Entry 7JTS (electron microscopy, 6.10 A resolution (low resolution: residue-level contacts below are approximate; hydrogen-bond / salt-bridge calls are withheld)); this record covers chains F and s of the 13 polymer chains in the assembly.

== Chain F ==
Protein: Radial spoke protein 3
Source organism: Chlamydomonas reinhardtii
Reference sequence: A8J2J7 (A8J2J7_CHLRE); residues 1-516 here = UniProt positions 1-516
Sequence (516 residues; row label = number of the first residue in the row):
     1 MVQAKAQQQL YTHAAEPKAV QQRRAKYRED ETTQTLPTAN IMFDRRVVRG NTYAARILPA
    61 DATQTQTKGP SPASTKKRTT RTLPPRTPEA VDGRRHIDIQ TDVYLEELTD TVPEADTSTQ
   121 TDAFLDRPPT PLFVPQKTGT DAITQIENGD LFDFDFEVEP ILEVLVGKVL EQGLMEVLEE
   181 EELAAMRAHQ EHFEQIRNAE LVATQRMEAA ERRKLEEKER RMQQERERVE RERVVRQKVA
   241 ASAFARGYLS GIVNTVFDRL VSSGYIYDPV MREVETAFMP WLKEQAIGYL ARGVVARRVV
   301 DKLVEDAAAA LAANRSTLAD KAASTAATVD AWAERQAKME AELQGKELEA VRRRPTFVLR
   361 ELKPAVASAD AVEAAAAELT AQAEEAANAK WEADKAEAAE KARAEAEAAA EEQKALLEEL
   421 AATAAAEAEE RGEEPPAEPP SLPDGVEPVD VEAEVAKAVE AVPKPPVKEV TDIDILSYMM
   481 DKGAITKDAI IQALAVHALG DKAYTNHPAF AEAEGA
Disordered / not traced: 1-138, 187-516

== Chain s ==
Protein: FAP253
Source organism: Chlamydomonas reinhardtii
Reference sequence: A0A2K3D359 (A0A2K3D359_CHLRE); numbering as in UniProt (aligned over 1-682)
Sequence (682 residues; numbered 1 to 682; the number before each row is that of its first residue):
     1 MSDPEAEQGE QGYEESPEEP GPGSEAPSPS RIDNGLDTII DIDPQTQHAE EGSNTAYESE
    61 QPDVISSYTG GQQEEDGEQA GNGAIDETTE EAAGEADDGG KASGFAVEVD AGTDAAAEGD
   121 LEPEPEPERP ASASGEPQPT ASTSRPASGA AARPASARPT SARPGSAAPR QPSASGGSRP
   181 GSGHPVNLAP DSVGLAQQQQ QKSQIEVGAQ AYEARGSSRP QSGGDAYGQA EEASAAAAAG
   241 RPSTSQSGSR PPPSREGVAV VPSIPEDQPL AVPIHIERYI APGLKAIEVE VAQGPGMPHR
   301 LVRVLLDYTQ CDAKPYLGGF RNKRTGAVYH HGATQTPRAP KYSEADRKLS RETQTVKIKQ
   361 HSQQTVREQA TQMARPGVLL DNDYDKEVTP GRYQTADERD EIVLRSTLRI QRWVRGWLGR
   421 KRAAYLRGKK MEREAFLRDQ EARAQSEAEE HRRREIQRRM HPRTAADFEV LYNELEAWRL
   481 QETRKIKEAG LAKEQEQQVL QQLLHKETKL LQTIDRLKIN ANQENKEARI QHTLNEMSKP
   541 KKFALRNGGK VDVHTPFTTR AKELQQLYNG LNLPLLTVDE RLDVLLHVKW TVKEFDCDLT
   601 RELVDLIDRE ADLLNRGRNP KMLEGLRKRI SSLFLNFIET PEFNPEAVRF QIVPMDFEAY
   661 LYEQVGKATA KAGTSVGTRT LS
Disordered / not traced: 1-343, 395-397, 540-553, 651-682

== Chain F / chain s interface ==
Pairs across the interface - 6 pairs, chain F then chain s:
  E163(F) - L380(s)
  V164(F) - V378(s)
  G167(F) - G377(s)
  G167(F) - V378(s)
  G167(F) - L380(s)
  K168(F) - V378(s)
Other interface residues (no listed pair), chain s (4 interface residues in all): D381

== In short ==
Chain F and chain s each contribute 4 residues to their interface.
Here chain F is Radial spoke protein 3 and chain s is FAP253, both from Chlamydomonas reinhardtii. Entry 7JTS
(Stalk of radial spoke 1 attached with doublet microtubule from Chlamydomonas reinhardtii) was determined by
electron microscopy together with 7JTK from the same study.
